Entry 8E5K (electron microscopy, 4.20 A resolution (low resolution: residue-level contacts below are approximate; hydrogen-bond / salt-bridge calls are withheld)); this record covers chains B and E of the 9 polymer chains in the assembly.

Chain B:
Name: DNA-directed RNA polymerase subunit beta'
Source organism: Escherichia coli
Notes: EC 2.7.7.6
Reference sequence: P0A8T7 (RPOC_ECOLI); numbering as in UniProt (aligned over 1-1407)
Sequence (1407 residues; each row starts with the number of its first residue):
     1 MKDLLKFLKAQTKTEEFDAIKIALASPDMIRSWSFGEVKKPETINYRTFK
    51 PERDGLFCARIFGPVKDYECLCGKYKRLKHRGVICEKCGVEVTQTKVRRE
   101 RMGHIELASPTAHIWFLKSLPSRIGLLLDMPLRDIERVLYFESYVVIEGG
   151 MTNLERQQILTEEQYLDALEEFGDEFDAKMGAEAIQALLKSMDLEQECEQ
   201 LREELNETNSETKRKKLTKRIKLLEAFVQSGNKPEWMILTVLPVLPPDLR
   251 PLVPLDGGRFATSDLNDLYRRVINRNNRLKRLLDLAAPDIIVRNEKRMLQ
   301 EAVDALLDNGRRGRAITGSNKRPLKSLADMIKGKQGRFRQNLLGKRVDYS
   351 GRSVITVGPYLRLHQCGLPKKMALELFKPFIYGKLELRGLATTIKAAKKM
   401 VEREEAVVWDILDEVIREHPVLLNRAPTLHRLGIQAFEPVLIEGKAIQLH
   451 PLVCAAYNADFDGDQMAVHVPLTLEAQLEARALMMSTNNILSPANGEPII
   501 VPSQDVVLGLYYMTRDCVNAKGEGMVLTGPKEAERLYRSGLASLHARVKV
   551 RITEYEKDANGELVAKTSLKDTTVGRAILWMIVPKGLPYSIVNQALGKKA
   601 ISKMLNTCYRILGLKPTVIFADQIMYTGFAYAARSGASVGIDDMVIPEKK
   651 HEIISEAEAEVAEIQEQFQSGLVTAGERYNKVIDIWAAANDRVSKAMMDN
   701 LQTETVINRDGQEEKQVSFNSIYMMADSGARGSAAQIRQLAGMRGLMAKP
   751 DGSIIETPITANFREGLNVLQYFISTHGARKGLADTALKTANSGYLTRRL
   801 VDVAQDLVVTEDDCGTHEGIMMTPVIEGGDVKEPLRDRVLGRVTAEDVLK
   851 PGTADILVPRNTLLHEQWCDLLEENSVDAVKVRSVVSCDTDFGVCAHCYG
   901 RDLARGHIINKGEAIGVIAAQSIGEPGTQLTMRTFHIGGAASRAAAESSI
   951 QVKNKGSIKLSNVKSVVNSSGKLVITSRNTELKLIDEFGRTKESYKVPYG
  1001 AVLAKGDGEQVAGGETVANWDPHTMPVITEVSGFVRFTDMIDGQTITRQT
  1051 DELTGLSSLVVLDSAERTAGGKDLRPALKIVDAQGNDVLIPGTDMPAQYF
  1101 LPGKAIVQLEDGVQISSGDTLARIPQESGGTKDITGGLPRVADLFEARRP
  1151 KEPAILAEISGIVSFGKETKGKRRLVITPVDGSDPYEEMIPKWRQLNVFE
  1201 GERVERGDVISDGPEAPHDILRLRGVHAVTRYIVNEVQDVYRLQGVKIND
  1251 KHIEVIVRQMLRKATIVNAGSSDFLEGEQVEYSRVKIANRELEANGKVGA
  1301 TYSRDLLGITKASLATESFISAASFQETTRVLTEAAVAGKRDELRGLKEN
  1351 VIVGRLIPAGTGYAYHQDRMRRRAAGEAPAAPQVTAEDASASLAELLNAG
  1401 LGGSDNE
Disordered / not traced: 1-15, 934-947, 1127-1135, 1374-1407
Cystine bridges: Cys-72/Cys-88
Bound ions: Zn2+ site 1: Cys-70, Cys-85; Mg2+: Asp-460, Asp-462, Asp-464 (shared with 1 residue of chain 7); Zn2+ site 2: Cys-814, Cys-888, Cys-895, Cys-898
Curated features (UniProtKB/Swiss-Prot):
  - binding site (Zn(2+)): Cys-70, Cys-72, Cys-85, Cys-88, Cys-814, Cys-888, Cys-895, Cys-898
  - binding site (Mg(2+)): Asp-460, Asp-462, Asp-464
  - modified residue: Lys-983 (N6-acetyllysine)
  - mutagenesis: Gln-504 (Q504P: Resistant to antibiotics salinamide A and B), Asn-690 (N690D: Resistant to antibiotics salinamide A and B), Met-697 (M697V: Resistant to antibiotics salinamide A and B), Ala-735 (A735T: Resistant to antibiotics salinamide A and B), Arg-738 (R738C/H/P/S: Resistant to antibiotics salinamide A and B), Ala-748 (A748E: Resistant to antibiotics salinamide A and B), Pro-758 (P758S/T: Resistant to antibiotics salinamide A and B), Phe-763 (F763C: Resistant to antibiotics salinamide A and B), Ser-775 (S775A: Resistant to antibiotics salinamide A and B), Ala-779 (A779T/V: Resistant to antibiotics salinamide A and B), Arg-780 (R780C: Resistant to antibiotics salinamide A and B), Gly-782 (G782A/C: Resistant to antibiotics salinamide A and B), 1 further mutagenesis entry in UniProt

Chain E:
Name: DNA-directed RNA polymerase subunit omega
Source organism: Escherichia coli
Notes: EC 2.7.7.6
Reference sequence: P0A802 (RPOZ_ECO57); residues 1-91 here = UniProt positions 1-91
Sequence (91 residues; row label = number of the first residue in the row):
     1 MARVTVQDAVEKIGNRFDLVLVAARRARQMQVGGKDPLVPEENDKTTVIA
    51 LREIEEGLINNQILDVRERQEQQEQEAAELQAVTAIAEGRR
Disordered / not traced: 1-2, 78-91

How chain B and chain E interact:
Residue-residue contacts (28; chain B residue first):
  His-364(B) / Val-4(E)
  Glu-414(B) / Lys-45(E)
  Val-415(B) / Lys-45(E)
  Arg-417(B) / Glu-42(E)
  Arg-417(B) / Asn-43(E)
  Glu-418(B) / Val-48(E)
  Leu-474(B) / Ala-27(E)
  Leu-474(B) / Gln-31(E)
  Leu-474(B) / Thr-47(E)
  Glu-475(B) / Arg-28(E)
  Gln-477(B) / Thr-47(E)
  Leu-478(B) / Ala-23(E)
  Leu-478(B) / Ala-24(E)
  Leu-478(B) / Thr-47(E)
  Leu-478(B) / Leu-51(E)
  Arg-481(B) / Arg-3(E)
  Ala-482(B) / Arg-16(E)
  Thr-487(B) / Val-4(E)
  Asn-488(B) / Arg-16(E)
  Leu-614(B) / Gln-7(E)
  Lys-615(B) / Thr-5(E)
  Lys-615(B) / Gln-7(E)
  Arg-905(B) / Arg-16(E)
  Asn-910(B) / Asn-15(E)
  Asn-910(B) / Phe-17(E)
  Gly-1360(B) / Phe-17(E)
  Thr-1361(B) / Val-20(E)
  Ala-1364(B) / Leu-21(E)
Also at the interface, not in a pair above, chain B (26 interface residues in all): Glu-438, Thr-473, Glu-479, Leu-483, Lys-911, Glu-913
Also at the interface, not in a pair above, chain E (25 interface residues in all): Val-6, Asp-8, Gly-14, Asp-44, Thr-46

Summary:
26 residues of chain B face 25 of chain E across their interface. Asp-460(B), Asp-462(B) and Asp-464(B)
coordinate Mg2+. Cys-70(B) and Cys-85(B) form the Zn2+ site 1. From UniProt: 8 Zn2+-binding residues, 3
Mg2+-binding residues and 13 mutagenesis sites on chain B.
Here chain B is DNA-directed RNA polymerase subunit beta' and chain E is DNA-directed RNA polymerase subunit
omega, both from Escherichia coli. Entry 8E5K (Escherichia coli Rho-dependent transcription pre-termination
complex containing 21 nt long RNA spacer, Mg-ADP-BeF3, and NusG; TEC ...) was determined by electron
microscopy together with 8E3F, 8E3H, 8E5L, 8E5O, 8E5P, 8E6W and 3 further entries from the same study.
